Entry 7LBK (X-ray diffraction, 2.70 A resolution); this record covers chains B and D of the 4 polymer chains in the assembly.

Chain B:
Name: Baculoviral IAP repeat-containing protein 5
From: Homo sapiens
Reference sequence: O15392 (BIRC5_HUMAN); residues 1-142 here = UniProt positions 1-142
Amino-acid sequence (146 residues; numbered -3 to 142; the number before each row is that of its first residue; numbers below 1 keep their minus sign (Gly-3 is residue -3)):
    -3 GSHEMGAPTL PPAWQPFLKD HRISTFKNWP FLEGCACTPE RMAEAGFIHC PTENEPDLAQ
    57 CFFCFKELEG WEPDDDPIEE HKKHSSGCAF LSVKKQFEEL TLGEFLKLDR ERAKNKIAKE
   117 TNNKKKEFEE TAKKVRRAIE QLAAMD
Unresolved in the structure: -3 to 4, 141-142
Construct notes: expression tag (-3 to 0)
Curated features (UniProtKB/Swiss-Prot):
  - binding site (Zn(2+)): Cys57, Cys60, His77, Cys84
  - site: Glu126 (Interaction with FBXL7)
  - modified residue: Ser20 (Phosphoserine), Lys23 (N6-acetyllysine), Thr34 (Phosphothreonine), Thr48 (Phosphothreonine), Lys90 (N6-acetyllysine), Lys110 (N6-acetyllysine), Lys112 (N6-acetyllysine), Lys115 (N6-acetyllysine), Thr117 (Phosphothreonine), Lys121 (N6-acetyllysine), Lys129 (N6-acetyllysine)
  - natural variant: Lys129 (K129E: Loss of acetylation)
  - mutagenesis: Arg18 (R18A: Disrupts interaction with histone H3pT3, no effect on interaction with INCENP), Lys23 (K23R: Increases ubiquitination and blocks dissociation from centromeres; when associated with R-62; R-78 and R-79), Trp25 (W25A: Disrupts interaction with histone H3pT3, no effect on interaction with INCENP), Cys33 (C33R: Disrupts interaction with histone H3pT3, no effect on interaction with INCENP), Thr34 (T34A: Loss of LAMTOR5 binding; T34E: Higher affinity for LAMTOR5 binding), Thr48 (T48A/E: Localizes normally during mitosis but cannot support cell proliferation. Increased affinity for CDCA8/borealin), Cys57 (C57A: Disrupts interaction with histone H3pT3, no effect on interaction with INCENP), Lys62 (K62R: Increases ubiquitination and blocks dissociation from centromeres; when associated with R-23; R-78 and R-79), Glu65 (E65A: Almost abolishes RAN-binding. Does not disrupt binding to AURKB or CDCA8. Disrupts mitotic spindle assembly. Does not disrupt nuclear export), Trp67 (W67A: Disrupts interaction with histone H3pT3, no effect on interaction with INCENP), Asp70 (D70A: No change. Loss of interaction with AURKB; when associated with A-71), Asp71 (D71A: No change. Loss of interaction with AURKB; when associated with A-70), 7 further mutagenesis entries in UniProt

Chain D:
Name: histone H3 T3phK4me3 peptide
Reference sequence: P68431 (H31_HUMAN); residues 1-12 here correspond to UniProt positions 2-13 (UniProt number = residue number + 1)
Amino-acid sequence (12 residues; row label = number of the first residue in the row):
     1 ARTKQTARKS TG
Unresolved in the structure: 6-12
Modified / non-standard residues: Thr3 (phosphothreonine; TPO); Lys4 (N-trimethyllysine; M3L)
Curated features (UniProtKB/Swiss-Prot):
  - modified residue: Arg2 (Asymmetric dimethylarginine), Thr3 (Phosphothreonine), Lys4 (Allysine), Gln5 (5-glutamyl dopamine), Thr6 (Phosphothreonine), Arg8 (Citrulline), Lys9 (N6,N6,N6-trimethyllysine), Ser10 (ADP-ribosylserine), Thr11 (Phosphothreonine)
From the paper describing this entry:
  - post-translational modification sites: Thr3 (citing earlier work)

Interface between chain B and chain D:
Contacting residue pairs (20):
  Glu51(B) with Lys4(D)
  Leu54(B) with Lys4(D)
  Lys62(B) with Thr3(D)
  Glu63(B) with Thr3(D); Lys4(D), hydrogen bond (backbone-backbone)
  Leu64(B) with Arg2(D); Thr3(D)
  Glu65(B) with Ala1(D); Arg2(D), salt bridge; Thr3(D); Lys4(D); Gln5(D), hydrogen bond (side chain-backbone)
  Gly66(B) with Ala1(D); Arg2(D)
  Trp67(B) with Ala1(D), hydrophobic
  Asp71(B) with Ala1(D), hydrogen bond (side chain-backbone)
  Glu76(B) with Ala1(D), hydrogen bond (side chain-backbone)
  His80(B) with Ala1(D), hydrogen bond (side chain-backbone); Arg2(D); Thr3(D)

Summary:
The interface between chain B and chain D involves 11 residues on one side and 5 on the other, with 5 hydrogen
bonds and 1 salt bridge. Polar contacts include Glu65(B)-Arg2(D), Glu65(B)-Gln5(D) and Asp71(B)-Ala1(D).
UniProt lists 4 Zn2+-binding residues and 20 mutagenesis sites on chain B. The paper reports a modification
site at Thr3(D).
Chain B is Baculoviral IAP repeat-containing protein 5 (Homo sapiens) and chain D is histone H3 T3phK4me3
peptide; the structure, Crystal structure of human Survivin bound to histone H3 T3phK4me3 peptide, was
determined by X-ray diffraction, deposited together with 7LBO, 7LBP and 7LBQ.
